PDB entry 7K5X | electron microscopy, 2.93 A resolution | chains E and J of the 13 polymer chains in the assembly

Chain E:
Name: Histone H3.1
Organism: Homo sapiens
Reference sequence: P68431 (H31_HUMAN); residues 0-135 here correspond to UniProt positions 1-136 (UniProt number = residue number + 1)
Chain sequence (136 residues; row label = number of the first residue in the row; numbering starts at 0):
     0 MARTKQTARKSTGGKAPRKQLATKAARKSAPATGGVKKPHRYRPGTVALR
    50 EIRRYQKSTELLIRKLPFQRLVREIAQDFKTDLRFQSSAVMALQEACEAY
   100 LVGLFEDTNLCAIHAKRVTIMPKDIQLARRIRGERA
Unresolved in the structure: 0-36, 134-135
UniProt features mapped onto this chain:
  - modified residue: Arg-2 (Asymmetric dimethylarginine), Thr-3 (Phosphothreonine), Lys-4 (Allysine), Gln-5 (5-glutamyl dopamine), Thr-6 (Phosphothreonine), Arg-8 (Citrulline), Lys-9 (N6,N6,N6-trimethyllysine), Ser-10 (ADP-ribosylserine), Thr-11 (Phosphothreonine), Lys-14 (N6-(2-hydroxyisobutyryl)lysine), Arg-17 (Asymmetric dimethylarginine), Lys-18 (N6-(2-hydroxyisobutyryl)lysine), Lys-23 (N6-(2-hydroxyisobutyryl)lysine), Arg-26 (Citrulline), Lys-27 (N6,N6,N6-trimethyllysine), Ser-28 (ADP-ribosylserine), Lys-36 (N6,N6,N6-trimethyllysine), Lys-37 (N6-methyllysine), Tyr-41 (Phosphotyrosine), Lys-56 (N6,N6,N6-trimethyllysine) and 8 more in UniProt
  - lipidation: Lys-18 (N6-decanoyllysine)

Chain J:
Molecule: 197-nt DNA strand
Organism: Homo sapiens
Sequence (197 nucleotides; row label = number of the first residue in the row):
     1 GGGGTGGTCGCTGTTCAATACATGCACAGGATGTATATATCTGACACGTG
    51 CCTGGAGACTAGGGAGTAATCCCCTTGGCGGTTAAAACGCGGGGGACAGC
   101 GCGTACGTGCGTTTAAGCGGTGCTAGAGCTGTCTACGACCAATTGAGCGG
   151 CCTCGGCACCGGGATTCTCCAGGGCGGCCGCGTATAGGGTCCAGCCC

Interface between chain E and chain J:
Residue-residue contacts (26; chain E residue first):
  His-39(E) with DT32(J), sugar contact
  Arg-40(E) with DG107(J), base contact; DT108(J), hydrogen bond to the base; DG109(J), hydrogen bond to the sugar
  Tyr-41(E) with DT32(J), hydrogen bond to the phosphate; DG33(J), sugar contact; DT108(J), sugar contact; DG109(J), hydrogen bond to the phosphate
  Pro-43(E) with DG107(J), phosphate contact; DT108(J), sugar contact
  Gly-44(E) with DG107(J), hydrogen bond to the phosphate; DT108(J), hydrogen bond to the phosphate
  Thr-45(E) with DT108(J), phosphate contact
  Val-46(E) with DT108(J), hydrogen bond to the phosphate; DG109(J), phosphate contact
  Ala-47(E) with DT108(J), hydrogen bond to the phosphate
  Arg-49(E) with DG33(J), sugar contact
  Arg-63(E) with DA116(J), phosphate contact; DG117(J), salt bridge to the phosphate
  Lys-64(E) with DG117(J), hydrogen bond to the phosphate
  Leu-65(E) with DA116(J), phosphate contact; DG117(J), hydrogen bond to the phosphate
  Pro-66(E) with DA116(J), phosphate contact
  Arg-69(E) with DA116(J), salt bridge to the phosphate
  Arg-83(E) with DA125(J), sugar contact; DG126(J), sugar contact
Other interface residues (no listed pair), chain E (18 interface residues in all): Arg-42, Lys-56, Thr-118
Other interface residues (no listed pair), chain J (13 interface residues in all): DA31, DT34, DA35, DC106

In short:
Chain E and chain J form an interface of 18 and 13 residues respectively, with 10 hydrogen bonds and 2 salt
bridges. Polar contacts include Arg-40(E)/DT108(J), Arg-40(E)/DG109(J) and Tyr-41(E)/DT32(J).
Chain E is Histone H3.1 and chain J is a 197-nt DNA strand, both from Homo sapiens; the structure, Cryo-EM
structure of a chromatosome containing human linker histone H1.0, was determined by electron microscopy,
deposited together with 7K5Y, 7K60, 7K61 and 7K63.
